5S51 - chains B and E of the 6 polymer chains in the assembly; structure by X-ray diffraction, 2.40 A resolution.

Chain B:
Protein: Tubulin beta-2B chain
From: Bos taurus
Reference sequence: Q6B856 (TBB2B_BOVIN); the author numbering skips numbers that UniProt does not, so the offset changes along the chain: 1-42 = UniProt 1-42; 45-360 = UniProt 43-358; 369-455 = UniProt 359-445
Amino-acid sequence (445 residues; row label = number of the first residue in the row; note: 10 numbers in that range are skipped by the numbering (no residue carries them; nothing is unmodelled there)):
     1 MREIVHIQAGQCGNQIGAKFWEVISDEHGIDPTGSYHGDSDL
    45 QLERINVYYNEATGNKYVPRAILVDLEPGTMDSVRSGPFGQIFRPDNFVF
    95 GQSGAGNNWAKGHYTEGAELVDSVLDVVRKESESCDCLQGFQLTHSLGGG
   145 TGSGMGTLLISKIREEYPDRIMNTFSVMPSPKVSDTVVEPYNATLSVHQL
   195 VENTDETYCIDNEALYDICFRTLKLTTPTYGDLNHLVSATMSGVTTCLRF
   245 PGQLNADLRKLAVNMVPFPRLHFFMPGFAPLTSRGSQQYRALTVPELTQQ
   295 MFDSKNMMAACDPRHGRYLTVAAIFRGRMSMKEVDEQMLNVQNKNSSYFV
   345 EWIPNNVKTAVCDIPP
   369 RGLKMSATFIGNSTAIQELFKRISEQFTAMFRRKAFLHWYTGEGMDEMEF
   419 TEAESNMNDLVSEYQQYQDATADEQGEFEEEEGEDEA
Not modelled in the structure: 279-280, 438-455
UniProt features mapped onto this chain:
  - motif: Met-1 to Ile-4 (MREI motif)
  - binding site (GTP): Gln-11, Glu-71, Ser-140, Gly-144, Thr-145, Gly-146, Asn-206, Asn-228
  - binding site (Mg(2+)): Glu-71
  - modified residue: Ser-40 (Phosphoserine), Thr-57 (Phosphothreonine), Lys-60 (N6-acetyllysine), Ser-174 (Phosphoserine), Thr-287 (Phosphothreonine), Thr-292 (Phosphothreonine), Arg-320 (Omega-N-methylarginine), Glu-448 (5-glutamyl polyglutamate)
  - cross-link (Glycyl lysine isopeptide (Lys-Gly)): Lys-60 (interchain with G-Cter in ubiquitin), Lys-326 (interchain with G-Cter in ubiquitin)
Ion coordination: Mg2+: Gln-11 (together with GDP); Ca2+: Glu-113 (shared with 1 residue of chain C)
Ligand contacts:
  - GDP (guanosine-5'-diphosphate): Ala-9, Gly-10, Gln-11, Cys-12, Gln-15, Ile-16, Ala-99, Asn-101, Ser-140, Gly-142, Gly-143, Gly-144, Thr-145, Gly-146, Ser-147, Val-171, Pro-173, Val-177, Asp-179, Glu-183, Asn-206, Leu-209, Tyr-224, Leu-227, Asn-228
  - 1-(5-methyl-1,3,4-thiadiazol-2-yl)piperidine (RWS), molecule 1: Tyr-202, Val-238, Cys-241, Leu-255, Met-259, Ala-316, Ala-317, Ile-318, Lys-352, Thr-353, Ala-354, Ile-378
  - 1-(5-methyl-1,3,4-thiadiazol-2-yl)piperidine (RWS), molecule 2: Leu-248, Ala-250, Lys-254, Leu-255, Asn-258, Met-259, Thr-314, Val-315, Ala-316, Asn-349, Asn-350, Lys-352

Chain E:
Protein: Stathmin-4
From: Rattus norvegicus
Reference sequence: P63043 (STMN4_RAT); residues 5-145 here correspond to UniProt positions 49-189 (UniProt number = residue number + 44)
Amino-acid sequence (143 residues; each row starts with the number of its first residue):
     3 MADMEVIELNKCTSGQSFEVILKPPSFDGVPEFNASLPRRRDPSLEEIQK
    53 KLEAAEERRKYQEAELLKHLAEKREHEREVIQKAIEENNNFIKMAKEKLA
   103 QKMESNKENREAHLAAMLERLQEKDKHAEEVRKNKELKEEASR
Not modelled in the structure: 3-5, 29-43, 144-145
Construct notes: initiating methionine (3); expression tag (4)
UniProt features mapped onto this chain:
  - modified residue: Ser-46 (Phosphoserine)

Interface between chain B and chain E:
Residue-residue contacts - 25 pairs, chain B then chain E:
  His-107(B) / Lys-75(E)  hydrogen bond
  Tyr-108(B) / His-78(E)  hydrogen bond
  Tyr-108(B) / Glu-79(E)
  Tyr-108(B) / Val-82(E)  hydrophobic
  Tyr-108(B) / Ile-83(E)
  Leu-152(B) / Glu-79(E)
  Ser-155(B) / Leu-72(E)
  Ser-155(B) / Lys-75(E)
  Ser-155(B) / Arg-76(E)  hydrogen bond
  Lys-156(B) / Arg-76(E)
  Lys-156(B) / Glu-79(E)  salt bridge
  Arg-158(B) / Leu-68(E)
  Glu-159(B) / Leu-69(E)
  Glu-159(B) / Leu-72(E)
  Glu-159(B) / Arg-76(E)  salt bridge
  Pro-162(B) / Glu-65(E)
  Gln-193(B) / Lys-75(E)
  Glu-196(B) / His-71(E)  salt bridge
  Thr-409(B) / Glu-89(E)
  Glu-411(B) / Val-82(E)
  Glu-411(B) / Ala-86(E)
  Gly-412(B) / Val-82(E)
  Gly-412(B) / Lys-85(E)
  Gly-412(B) / Ala-86(E)
  Glu-417(B) / His-78(E)  salt bridge
Interface residues without a listed pair, chain B (17 interface residues in all): Thr-109, Gly-410, Met-413

Summary:
17 residues of chain B face 14 of chain E across their interface; the contacts include 3 hydrogen bonds and 4
salt bridges. Among the polar pairs are Lys-156(B)/Glu-79(E), Glu-159(B)/Arg-76(E) and Glu-196(B)/His-71(E).
Chain B binds GDP and 1-(5-methyl-1,3,4-thiadiazol-2-yl)piperidine.
Here chain B is Tubulin beta-2B chain (Bos taurus) and chain E is Stathmin-4 (Rattus norvegicus). Entry 5S51
(Tubulin-Z1251207602-complex) was determined by X-ray diffraction (same publication as 5S4L, 5S4M, 5S4N, 5S4O,
5S4P, 5S4Q and 52 further entries).
